3T56 - chains A and B of the 3 polymer chains in the assembly; structure by X-ray diffraction, 3.42 A resolution.

[Chain A]
Name: Cation efflux system protein CusA
Organism: Escherichia coli
Reference sequence: P38054 (CUSA_ECOLI); residue numbers follow UniProt; this construct covers 1-1047
Amino-acid sequence (1054 residues; numbered -6 to 1047; the number before each row is that of its first residue; numbers below 1 keep their minus sign (Gly-6 is residue -6)):
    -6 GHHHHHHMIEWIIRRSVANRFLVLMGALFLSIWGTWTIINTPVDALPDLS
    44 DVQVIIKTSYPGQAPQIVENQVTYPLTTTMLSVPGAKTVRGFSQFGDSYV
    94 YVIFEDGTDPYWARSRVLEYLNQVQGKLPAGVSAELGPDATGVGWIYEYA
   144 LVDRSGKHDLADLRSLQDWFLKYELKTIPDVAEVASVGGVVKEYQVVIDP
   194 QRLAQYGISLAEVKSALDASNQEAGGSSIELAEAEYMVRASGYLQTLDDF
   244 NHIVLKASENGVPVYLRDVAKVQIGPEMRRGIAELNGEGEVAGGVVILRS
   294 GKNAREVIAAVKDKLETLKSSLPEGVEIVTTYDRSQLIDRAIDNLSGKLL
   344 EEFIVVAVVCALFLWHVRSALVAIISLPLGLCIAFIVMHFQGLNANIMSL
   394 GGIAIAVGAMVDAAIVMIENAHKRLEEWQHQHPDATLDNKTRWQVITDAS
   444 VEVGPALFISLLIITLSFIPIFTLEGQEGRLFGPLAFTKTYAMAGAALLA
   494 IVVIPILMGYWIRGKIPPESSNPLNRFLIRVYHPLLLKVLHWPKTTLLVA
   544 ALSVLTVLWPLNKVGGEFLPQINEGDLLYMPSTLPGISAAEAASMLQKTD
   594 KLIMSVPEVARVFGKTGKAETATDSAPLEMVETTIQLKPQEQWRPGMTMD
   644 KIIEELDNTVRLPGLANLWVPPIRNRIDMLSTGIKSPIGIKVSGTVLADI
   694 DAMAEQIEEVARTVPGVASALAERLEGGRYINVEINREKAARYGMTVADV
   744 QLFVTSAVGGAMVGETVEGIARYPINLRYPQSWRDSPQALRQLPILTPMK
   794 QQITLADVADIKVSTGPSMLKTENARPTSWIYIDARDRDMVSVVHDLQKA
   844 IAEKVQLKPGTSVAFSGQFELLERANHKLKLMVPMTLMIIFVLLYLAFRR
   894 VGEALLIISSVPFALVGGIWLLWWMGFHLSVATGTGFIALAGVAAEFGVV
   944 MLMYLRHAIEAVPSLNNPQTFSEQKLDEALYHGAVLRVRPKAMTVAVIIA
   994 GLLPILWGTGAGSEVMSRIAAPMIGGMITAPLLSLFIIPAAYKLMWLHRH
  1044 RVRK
Not modelled in the structure: -6 to 3, 505-516, 889, 1044-1047
Construct notes: expression tag (-6 to 0)
Swiss-Prot annotation at these positions:
  - mutagenesis: Ala399 (A399D: Strong decrease in copper resistance), Asp405 (D405N: Loss of copper resistance), Glu412 (E412D: Slight decrease in copper resistance; E412Q: Loss of copper resistance), Met573 (M573I: Loss of copper resistance), Met623 (M623I: Loss of copper resistance), Met640 (M640I: No change in copper resistance), Met672 (M672I: Loss of copper resistance), Met738 (M738I: No change in copper resistance), Met755 (M755I: Slight decrease in copper resistance), Met792 (M792I: No change in copper resistance), Met812 (M812I: Slight decrease in copper resistance), Met833 (M833I: Slight decrease in copper resistance)
Metal / ion sites: Cu ion near Met623 (its only coordinating residue here)
From the paper describing this entry:
  - Cu ion coordination: Met573, Met623, Glu625, Met672
  - conformationally variable residues (domain motion, helix shift): Gly447 to Val495, Pro664 to Arg717
  - mutagenesis - R83A, E567A, D617A, E625A, E625D, R669A, K678A: abolished growth

[Chain B]
Name: Cation efflux system protein CusB
Organism: Escherichia coli
Reference sequence: P77239 (CUSB_ECOLI); numbering as in UniProt (aligned over 78-407)
Amino-acid sequence (336 residues; row label = number of the first residue in the row):
    78 SASGVRIDPTQTQNLGVKTATVTRGPLTFAQSFPANVSYNEYQYAIVQAR
   128 AAGFIDKVYPLTVGDKVQKGTPLLDLTIPDWVEAQSEYLLLRETGGTATQ
   178 TEGILERLRLAGMPEADIRRLIATQKIQTRFTLKAPIDGVITAFDLRAGM
   228 NIAKDNVVAKIQGMDPVWVTAAIPESIAWLVKDASQFTLTVPARPDKTLT
   278 IRKWTLLPGVDAATRTLQLRLEVDNADEALKPGMNAWLQLNTASEPMLLI
   328 PSQALIDTGSEQRVITVDADGRFVPKRVAVFQASQGVTALRSGLAEGEKV
   378 VSSGLFLIDSEANISGALERMRSESATHAHHHHHHH
Not modelled in the structure: 78, 401-413
Construct notes: expression tag (408-413)

[Interface between chain A and chain B]
Pairs across the interface (69; chain A residue first):
  Val145(A) - Leu92(B)  hydrophobic
  Asp146(A) - Leu92(B)
  Asp146(A) - Gly93(B)  hydrogen bond (backbone-backbone)
  Arg147(A) - Asn91(B)
  Arg147(A) - Leu92(B)
  Gly149(A) - Val94(B)
  Gly149(A) - Lys95(B)
  Lys150(A) - Lys95(B)
  His151(A) - Gly93(B)
  His151(A) - Val94(B)
  His151(A) - Lys95(B)
  Asp152(A) - Lys95(B)  salt bridge
  Asp152(A) - Ser380(B)
  Asp152(A) - Leu382(B)
  Ala154(A) - Leu382(B)  hydrophobic
  Asp155(A) - Lys95(B)  salt bridge
  Val183(A) - Leu382(B)  hydrophobic
  Glu186(A) - Asp386(B)
  Gln188(A) - Asp386(B)
  Gln198(A) - Arg292(B)  hydrogen bond (backbone-side chain)
  Tyr199(A) - Arg292(B)
  Lys249(A) - Ala290(B)
  Asn253(A) - Asn113(B)  hydrogen bond (backbone-side chain)
  Gly254(A) - Pro111(B)
  Val255(A) - Ala249(B)  hydrophobic
  Val255(A) - Thr291(B)
  Pro256(A) - Thr291(B)
  Val257(A) - Thr291(B)
  Arg260(A) - Pro251(B)
  Ile267(A) - Gln330(B)
  Gly268(A) - Leu382(B)
  Pro269(A) - Gly381(B)
  Pro269(A) - Leu382(B)
  Pro269(A) - Asp386(B)
  Glu270(A) - Asp386(B)
  Met271(A) - Ser387(B)
  Arg272(A) - Ile385(B)
  Leu278(A) - Leu92(B)  hydrophobic
  Glu281(A) - Asn91(B)  hydrogen bond
  Glu281(A) - Leu92(B)
  Gly282(A) - Thr89(B)
  Gly282(A) - Gln90(B)
  Glu283(A) - Gln90(B)  hydrogen bond (backbone-side chain)
  Val284(A) - Leu92(B)  hydrophobic
  Ala582(A) - Ile385(B)  hydrophobic
  Ala583(A) - Ala389(B)  hydrophobic
  Ala583(A) - Arg397(B)
  Glu584(A) - Arg397(B)  salt bridge
  Gln590(A) - Thr87(B)
  Gln590(A) - Gln88(B)
  Gln590(A) - Thr89(B)  hydrogen bond (side chain-backbone)
  Lys591(A) - Pro86(B)
  Lys594(A) - Ile84(B)
  Lys594(A) - Asp85(B)  hydrogen bond (side chain-backbone)
  Lys594(A) - Pro86(B)
  Lys594(A) - Thr87(B)  hydrogen bond (side chain-backbone)
  Lys594(A) - Thr89(B)  hydrogen bond
  Leu595(A) - Ile84(B)  hydrophobic
  Asn651(A) - Ala79(B)  hydrogen bond (side chain-backbone)
  Asn651(A) - Ser80(B)
  Thr652(A) - Val82(B)
  Arg771(A) - Ser387(B)
  Pro773(A) - Gly336(B)
  Gln774(A) - Ala389(B)
  Gln774(A) - Asn390(B)
  Gln774(A) - Ile391(B)  hydrogen bond (side chain-backbone)
  Ser775(A) - Thr335(B)  hydrogen bond
  Ser775(A) - Gly336(B)  hydrogen bond (side chain-backbone)
  Ser775(A) - Ser337(B)  hydrogen bond (side chain-backbone)
Interface residues without a listed pair, chain A (50 interface residues in all): Leu153, Arg195, Lys264, Ser587, Ser598
Interface residues without a listed pair, chain B (43 interface residues in all): Gln108, Glu252, Thr293, Ser329, Phe383, Leu384, Glu388

[In short]
50 residues of chain A and 43 residues of chain B are in contact, with 14 hydrogen bonds and 3 salt bridges.
Among the polar pairs are Asp152(A)-Lys95(B), Asp155(A)-Lys95(B) and Glu584(A)-Arg397(B). From the paper:
R83A, E567A and D617A of chain A, among others, abolish growth; Cu ion coordination by Met573(A), Met623(A)
and Glu625(A) among others; 7 substitutions were tested in all.
Here chain A is Cation efflux system protein CusA and chain B is Cation efflux system protein CusB, both from
Escherichia coli. Entry 3T56 (Crystal structure of the pre-extrusion state of the CusBA adaptor-transporter
complex) was determined by X-ray diffraction (same publication as 3T51, 3T53, 4DNT and 4DOP).
